PDB entry 6RV4 | X-ray diffraction, 3.10 A resolution | chains A and B

[Chain A (and B)]
Protein: Potassium channel subfamily K member 3
From: Homo sapiens
Notes: chain B of this document is another copy of the same molecule, construct and numbering; everything in this record applies to it too
Reference sequence: O14649 (KCNK3_HUMAN); numbering as in UniProt (aligned over 1-259)
Chain sequence (264 residues; numbered 1 to 264; the number before each row is that of its first residue):
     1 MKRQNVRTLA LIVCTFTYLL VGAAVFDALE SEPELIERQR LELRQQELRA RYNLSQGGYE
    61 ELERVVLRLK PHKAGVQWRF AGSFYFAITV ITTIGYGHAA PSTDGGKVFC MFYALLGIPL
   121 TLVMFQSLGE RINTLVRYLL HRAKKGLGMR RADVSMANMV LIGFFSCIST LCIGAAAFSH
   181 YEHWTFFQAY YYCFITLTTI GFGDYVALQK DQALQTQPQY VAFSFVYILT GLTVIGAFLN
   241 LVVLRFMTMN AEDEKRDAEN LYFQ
Not modelled in the structure: 149-151, 259-264 (chain B: 149-151, 262-264)
Construct notes: expression tag (260-264)
Ion coordination: K+ site 1: Thr93, Ile94, Thr199, Ile200 (shared with Thr93(B), Ile94(B), Thr199(B), Ile200(B) of chain B); K+ site 2: Thr93, Thr199 (shared with Thr93(B), Thr199(B) of chain B); K+ site 3: Ile94, Gly95, Ile200, Gly201 (shared with Ile94(B), Gly95(B), Ile200(B), Gly201(B) of chain B); K+ site 4: Gly95, Tyr96, Gly201, Phe202 (shared with Gly95(B), Tyr96(B), Gly201(B), Phe202(B) of chain B)
Ligand contacts:
  - KKZ ([4-[[2-(4-chlorophenyl)imidazo[1,2-a]pyridin-3-yl]methyl]piperazin-1-yl]-[6-(trifluoromethyloxy)pyridin-2-yl]methanone): Ile91, Thr92, Thr93, Ile118, Thr121, Leu122, Phe125, Leu197, Thr198, Thr199, Leu232, Ile235, Leu239
  - 1,2-diacyl-sn-glycero-3-phosphocholine (PC1): Gly105, Val108, Phe109, Phe112
UniProt features mapped onto this chain:
  - region: Thr93 to His98 (Selectivity filter 1), Thr199 to Asp204 (Selectivity filter 2), Val243 to Thr248 (X-gate)
  - binding site (K(+)): Thr93, Ile94, Gly95, Tyr96, Thr199, Ile200, Gly201, Phe202
  - glycosylation: Asn53 (N-linked (GlcNAc...) asparagine)
  - natural variant: Thr8 (T8K: In PPH4), Gly97 (G97R: In PPH4), Leu122 (L122P: Found in a patient with DDSA; L122V: Found in a patient with DDSA), Gly129 (G129D: Found in two patients with DDSA), Asn133 (N133S: Found in three patients with DDSA), His141 (H141Q: Does not affect channel potassium conductance), Glu182 (E182K: In PPH4), Tyr192 (Y192C: In PPH4), Gly203 (G203D: In PPH4), Val221 (V221L: In PPH4), Leu239 (L239P: Found in a patient with DDSA), Leu241 (L241F: Found in a patient with DDSA)
  - mutagenesis: Gln4 (Q4C: Increases potassium current amplitude), Asn5 (N5C: Increases potassium current amplitude), Val6 (V6C: No effect on channel basal activity), Arg7 (R7C/D/E: Increases potassium current amplitude; R7K: No effect on channel basal activity), Thr8 (T8C/K: No effect on channel basal activity), His98 (H98N: Greatly reduces pH sensitivity), Glu130 (E130C: No effect on channel basal activity), Arg131 (R131C/D/E: Increases potassium current amplitude), Ile132 (I132C: No effect on channel basal activity), Asn133 (N133A/D/F/Q/T/V: Increases potassium current; N133C: Increases potassium current amplitude), Thr134 (T134C: No effect on channel basal activity), Thr199 (T199C: Abolishes voltage gating. Conducts currents with linear I-V relationship characteristic of classical leak channels), 28 further mutagenesis entries in UniProt
From the paper describing this entry:
  - binding site for KKZ: Thr93, Ile118, Leu122, Thr199, Leu239
  - mutagenesis - L122A (>100-fold): decreased binding to KKZ
  - disease-associated variants - G97R, E182K, Y192C, G203D, V221L (citing earlier work)

[How chain A and chain B interact]
Pairs across the interface (230):
  Gln4(A) with Arg131(B)
  Asn5(A) with Arg131(B), hydrogen bond
  Thr8(A) with Ser127(B); Leu128(B); Arg131(B)
  Leu11(A) with Leu120(B); Val123(B), hydrophobic; Met124(B); Ser127(B)
  Ile12(A) with Met124(B); Leu128(B), hydrophobic
  Cys14(A) with Leu120(B), hydrophobic
  Thr15(A) with Leu120(B); Thr121(B); Met124(B)
  Phe16(A) with Leu229(B), hydrophobic
  Tyr18(A) with Tyr113(B), hydrogen bond (backbone-side chain); Leu116(B); Gly117(B), hydrogen bond (side chain-backbone); Leu120(B), hydrophobic
  Leu19(A) with Phe84(B), hydrophobic; Ala87(B), hydrophobic; Ile88(B), hydrophobic; Ile91(B), hydrophobic; Tyr113(B)
  Leu20(A) with Phe80(B), hydrophobic; Phe84(B)
  Gly22(A) with Tyr113(B)
  Ala23(A) with Phe80(B), hydrophobic; Ser83(B); Phe84(B), hydrophobic
  Val25(A) with Phe109(B), hydrophobic
  Phe26(A) with Trp78(B); Ser83(B); Phe86(B), hydrophobic; Gly106(B); Phe109(B), hydrophobic; Cys110(B), hydrophobic; Tyr113(B), hydrophobic
  Asp27(A) with Trp78(B); Arg79(B); Phe80(B), hydrogen bond (side chain-backbone); Ser83(B)
  Leu29(A) with Thr103(B); Phe109(B), hydrophobic
  Glu30(A) with Trp78(B); Pro101(B); Ser102(B), hydrogen bond; Thr103(B), hydrogen bond; Gly106(B)
  Ser31(A) with Trp78(B), hydrogen bond (side chain-backbone)
  Pro33(A) with Thr103(B)
  Glu34(A) with His72(B); Gly75(B); Val76(B); Gln77(B), hydrogen bond (side chain-backbone); Trp78(B), hydrogen bond (side chain-backbone)
  Glu37(A) with His72(B)
  Arg38(A) with His72(B)
  Leu41(A) with Arg68(B); Leu69(B), hydrophobic; His72(B)
  Arg44(A) with Val65(B); Arg68(B)
  Gln45(A) with Leu69(B)
  Leu48(A) with Glu61(B); Val65(B), hydrophobic
  Arg51(A) with Glu61(B), salt bridge
  Tyr52(A) with Tyr52(B); Leu54(B), hydrophobic; Gly58(B); Glu61(B), hydrogen bond
  Leu54(A) with Tyr52(B), hydrophobic
  Gly58(A) with Tyr52(B)
  Tyr59(A) with Val66(B); Leu69(B)
  Glu61(A) with Arg44(B), salt bridge; Leu48(B); Tyr52(B), hydrogen bond
  Leu62(A) with Leu48(B), hydrophobic; Leu54(B), hydrophobic
  Glu63(A) with Val66(B)
  Val65(A) with Leu41(B); Arg44(B); Gln45(B); Leu48(B), hydrophobic
  Val66(A) with Tyr59(B); Glu63(B); Val66(B), hydrophobic
  Leu67(A) with Val66(B), hydrophobic; Lys70(B)
  Arg68(A) with Leu41(B)
  Leu69(A) with Leu41(B), hydrophobic; Gln45(B); Tyr59(B)
  His72(A) with Glu34(B); Arg38(B); Leu41(B)
  Gly75(A) with Glu34(B); Arg38(B), hydrogen bond (backbone-side chain)
  Val76(A) with Glu34(B); Arg38(B)
  Gln77(A) with Glu34(B), hydrogen bond (backbone-side chain)
  Trp78(A) with Phe26(B); Asp27(B); Glu30(B); Ser31(B), hydrogen bond (backbone-side chain); Glu34(B), hydrogen bond (backbone-side chain)
  Arg79(A) with Asp27(B)
  Phe80(A) with Leu20(B), hydrophobic; Ala23(B), hydrophobic; Asp27(B)
  Ser83(A) with Ala23(B); Phe26(B); Asp27(B), hydrogen bond (side chain-backbone)
  Phe84(A) with Leu19(B), hydrophobic; Leu20(B); Ala23(B), hydrophobic
  Phe86(A) with Phe26(B), hydrophobic; Phe202(B), hydrophobic
  Ala87(A) with Leu19(B), hydrophobic
  Ile88(A) with Leu19(B), hydrophobic
  Val90(A) with Ile200(B); Phe202(B), hydrophobic
  Ile91(A) with Tyr18(B), hydrophobic; Leu19(B), hydrophobic
  Thr93(A) with Thr198(B); Thr199(B); Ile200(B)
  Ile94(A) with Ile200(B)
  Gly95(A) with Ile200(B); Gly201(B); Phe202(B)
  Tyr96(A) with Phe202(B)
  Gly97(A) with Phe202(B)
  Ala100(A) with Asp204(B)
  Pro101(A) with Glu30(B); Tyr191(B)
  Ser102(A) with Glu30(B), hydrogen bond
  Thr103(A) with Leu29(B); Glu30(B), hydrogen bond; Pro33(B)
  Asp104(A) with Phe187(B)
  Gly106(A) with Phe26(B); Glu30(B)
  Lys107(A) with Phe187(B); Tyr191(B); Tyr205(B)
  Val108(A) with Phe187(B), hydrophobic
  Phe109(A) with Val25(B), hydrophobic; Phe26(B), hydrophobic; Leu29(B), hydrophobic
  Cys110(A) with Phe26(B), hydrophobic
  Met111(A) with Phe187(B), hydrophobic; Tyr191(B), hydrophobic; Phe194(B)
  Tyr113(A) with Tyr18(B), hydrogen bond (backbone-side chain); Leu19(B); Gly22(B); Phe26(B), hydrophobic
  Ala114(A) with Phe194(B), hydrophobic; Ile200(B), hydrophobic
  Leu116(A) with Tyr18(B)
  Gly117(A) with Tyr18(B), hydrogen bond (backbone-side chain)
  Ile118(A) with Thr198(B); Ile200(B), hydrophobic
  Pro119(A) with Val243(B), hydrophobic
  Leu120(A) with Leu11(B); Cys14(B), hydrophobic; Thr15(B); Tyr18(B), hydrophobic
  Leu122(A) with Met247(B), hydrophobic
  Val123(A) with Leu11(B), hydrophobic; Phe246(B), hydrophobic
  Met124(A) with Leu11(B); Ile12(B); Thr15(B)
  Gln126(A) with Met247(B)
  Ser127(A) with Thr8(B); Leu11(B); Asn250(B), hydrogen bond (backbone-side chain)
  Leu128(A) with Thr8(B); Ile12(B), hydrophobic
  Glu130(A) with Asn250(B)
  Arg131(A) with Gln4(B); Asn5(B), hydrogen bond; Thr8(B); Asn250(B); Glu254(B), salt bridge
  Phe187(A) with Asp104(B); Lys107(B); Val108(B), hydrophobic; Met111(B), hydrophobic
  Tyr191(A) with Pro101(B); Lys107(B)
  Phe194(A) with Met111(B); Ala114(B), hydrophobic
  Thr198(A) with Thr93(B); Ile118(B)
  Thr199(A) with Thr93(B)
  Ile200(A) with Val90(B); Thr93(B); Ile94(B); Gly95(B); Ala114(B), hydrophobic; Ile118(B), hydrophobic
  Gly201(A) with Gly95(B)
  Phe202(A) with Phe86(B), hydrophobic; Val90(B), hydrophobic; Gly95(B); Tyr96(B); Gly97(B)
  Asp204(A) with Ala100(B)
  Tyr205(A) with Lys107(B)
  Leu229(A) with Phe16(B), hydrophobic
  Asn240(A) with Met247(B)
  Val243(A) with Pro119(B), hydrophobic; Val123(B), hydrophobic
  Leu244(A) with Met247(B), hydrophobic; Thr248(B)
  Phe246(A) with Val123(B)
  Met247(A) with Leu122(B), hydrophobic; Gln126(B); Asn240(B)
  Thr248(A) with Leu244(B)
  Asn250(A) with Ser127(B), hydrogen bond (side chain-backbone); Glu130(B); Arg131(B)
  Glu254(A) with Arg131(B), salt bridge; Thr134(B)
Also at the interface, not in a pair above, chain A (115 interface residues in all): Lys70, Thr89, Gly105, Phe112, Leu115, Thr121, Thr134, Tyr190, Ile195, Leu239, Ala251
Also at the interface, not in a pair above, chain B (117 interface residues in all): Glu37, Glu42, Leu62, Arg64, Leu67, Thr89, Ala99, Gly105, Phe112, Leu115, Tyr190, Ile195, Leu239, Ala251

[Summary]
115 residues of chain A face 117 of chain B across their interface, with 23 hydrogen bonds and 4 salt bridges.
Polar contacts include Arg51(A)-Glu61(B), Glu61(A)-Arg44(B) and Arg131(A)-Glu254(B). The paper reports a
binding site for KKZ at Thr93(A), Ile118(A) and Leu122(A) among others; L122A of chain A reduces binding to
KKZ.
Chain A and chain B are both Potassium channel subfamily K member 3 (Homo sapiens); the structure, Crystal
structure of the human two pore domain potassium ion channel TASK-1 (K2P3.1) in a closed ..., was determined
by X-ray diffraction together with 6RV2 and 6RV3 from the same study.
